PDB entry 4C39 | X-ray diffraction, 1.98 A resolution | chains A and B

# Chain A (and B)
Molecule: Nitric oxide synthase, brain
Organism: Rattus norvegicus
Notes: EC 1.14.13.39; fragment: heme domain, residues 297-718; chain B of this document is another copy of the same molecule, construct and numbering; everything in this record applies to it too
UniProt: P29476 (NOS1_RAT); numbering as in UniProt (aligned over 297-718)
Sequence (422 residues; numbered 297 to 718; the number before each row is that of its first residue):
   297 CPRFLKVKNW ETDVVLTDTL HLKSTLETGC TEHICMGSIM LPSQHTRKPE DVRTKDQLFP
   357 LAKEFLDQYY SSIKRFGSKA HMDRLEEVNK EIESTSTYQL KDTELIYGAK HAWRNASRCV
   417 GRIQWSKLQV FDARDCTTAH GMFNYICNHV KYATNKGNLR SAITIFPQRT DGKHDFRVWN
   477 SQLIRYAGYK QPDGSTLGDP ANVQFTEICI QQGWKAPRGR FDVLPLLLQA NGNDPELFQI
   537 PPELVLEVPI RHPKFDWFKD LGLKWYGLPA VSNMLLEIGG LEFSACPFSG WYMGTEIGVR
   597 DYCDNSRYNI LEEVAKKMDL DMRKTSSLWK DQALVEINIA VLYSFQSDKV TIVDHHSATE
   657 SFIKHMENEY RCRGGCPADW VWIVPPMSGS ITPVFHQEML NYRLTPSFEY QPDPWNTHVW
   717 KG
Unresolved in the structure: 297-298, 339-349, 718 (chain B: 297-298, 339-347)
Ion coordination: Zn2+: Cys-326, Cys-331 (shared with Cys-326(B), Cys-331(B) of chain B); heme Fe near Cys-415 (its only coordinating residue here)
Residues lining bound ligands:
  - tetrahydrobiopterin (H4B), molecule 1: Trp-306, Trp-676, Phe-691, His-692, Gln-693, Glu-694
  - tetrahydrobiopterin (H4B), molecule 2: Ser-334, Met-336, Arg-596, Val-677, Trp-678
  - heme (HEM): Trp-409, Ala-412, Arg-414, Cys-415, Val-416, Gly-417, Gln-420, Leu-424, Ser-457, Met-570, Phe-584, Ser-585, Gly-586, Trp-587, Tyr-588, Met-589, Glu-592, Val-649, Trp-678, Phe-704
  - Q16 (6-((((3S, 5R)-5-(((6-amino-4-methylpyridin-2-yl)methoxy)methyl)pyrrolidin-3-yl)oxy)methyl)-4-methylpyridin-2-amine): Met-336, Leu-337, Arg-414, Gln-478, Pro-565, Val-567, Phe-584, Ser-585, Gly-586, Trp-587, Tyr-588, Met-589, Glu-592, Trp-678, Tyr-706
Curated features (UniProtKB/Swiss-Prot):
  - binding site ((6R)-L-erythro-5,6,7,8-tetrahydrobiopterin): Ser-334, Val-677, Trp-678, Phe-691
  - binding site (heme b): Cys-415, Tyr-706
  - binding site (L-arginine): Gln-478, Trp-587, Tyr-588, Glu-592
  - mutagenesis: Tyr-588 (Y588F: No decrease in nitric-oxide synthase activity; Y588H: 50% decrease of nitric-oxide synthase activity; Y588S: 30% decrease of nitric-oxide synthase activity)
Reported in the primary citation:
  - binding site for Q16: Glu-592
  - conformationally variable residues (side-chain flip): Tyr-706

# How chain A and chain B interact
Contacting residue pairs (125; chain A residue first):
  Leu-301(A) with Ile-330(B), hydrophobic
  Trp-306(A) with Met-336(B)
  Glu-307(A) with Asn-601(B); Ser-602(B), hydrogen bond (backbone-side chain)
  His-317(A) with Ile-330(B)
  Ser-320(A) with His-329(B), hydrogen bond (side chain-backbone)
  Thr-321(A) with His-329(B)
  Leu-322(A) with His-329(B)
  Glu-323(A) with Glu-328(B)
  Thr-324(A) with Thr-327(B), hydrogen bond (side chain-backbone); Glu-328(B), hydrogen bond (backbone-backbone); His-329(B); Ile-330(B); Cys-331(B)
  Cys-326(A) with Cys-326(B), hydrophobic; Thr-327(B); Glu-328(B), hydrogen bond (backbone-backbone); Cys-331(B), hydrophobic
  Thr-327(A) with Thr-324(B), hydrogen bond (backbone-side chain); Cys-326(B)
  Glu-328(A) with Glu-323(B); Thr-324(B), hydrogen bond (backbone-backbone); Cys-326(B), hydrogen bond (backbone-backbone); Glu-328(B)
  His-329(A) with Ser-320(B), hydrogen bond (backbone-side chain); Thr-321(B); Thr-324(B); Tyr-698(B)
  Ile-330(A) with Leu-301(B), hydrophobic; His-317(B); Thr-324(B); Leu-696(B), hydrophobic; Asn-697(B); Tyr-698(B), hydrophobic
  Cys-331(A) with Thr-324(B); Cys-326(B), hydrophobic; Cys-331(B), hydrophobic; Asn-697(B), hydrogen bond (backbone-backbone)
  Met-332(A) with Leu-301(B), hydrophobic; Leu-696(B), hydrophobic
  Ser-334(A) with Trp-676(B); Glu-694(B); Met-695(B), hydrogen bond (side chain-backbone)
  Ile-335(A) with Glu-694(B); Met-695(B)
  Met-336(A) with Trp-306(B), hydrophobic; Glu-694(B), hydrogen bond (backbone-side chain)
  Val-595(A) with Ser-686(B)
  Arg-596(A) with Ser-686(B); Phe-691(B); His-692(B)
  Asp-600(A) with His-692(B), salt bridge
  Asn-601(A) with Glu-307(B)
  Leu-607(A) with Ile-687(B), hydrophobic
  Thr-621(A) with Asp-650(B), hydrogen bond; His-652(B)
  Ser-622(A) with Leu-638(B); Gln-642(B), hydrogen bond; Asp-650(B), hydrogen bond (backbone-side chain)
  Ser-623(A) with Ile-635(B)
  Leu-624(A) with Asn-634(B); Ile-635(B); Leu-638(B), hydrophobic; His-651(B)
  Lys-626(A) with Ile-687(B)
  Asp-627(A) with Val-631(B); His-651(B), salt bridge; His-652(B), salt bridge; Met-683(B); Ser-684(B), hydrogen bond
  Gln-628(A) with Val-631(B); Glu-632(B), hydrogen bond; Ile-635(B)
  Leu-630(A) with Ile-687(B), hydrophobic
  Val-631(A) with Asp-627(B); Gln-628(B); Val-631(B), hydrophobic
  Glu-632(A) with Gln-628(B), hydrogen bond
  Asn-634(A) with Leu-624(B)
  Ile-635(A) with Ser-623(B); Leu-624(B), hydrophobic; Gln-628(B)
  Leu-638(A) with Ser-622(B); Leu-624(B), hydrophobic
  Gln-642(A) with Ser-622(B), hydrogen bond
  Asp-650(A) with Thr-621(B), hydrogen bond; Ser-622(B)
  His-651(A) with Leu-624(B); Asp-627(B), salt bridge
  His-652(A) with Thr-621(B); Asp-627(B), salt bridge
  Trp-676(A) with Ser-334(B); Val-677(B), hydrophobic
  Val-677(A) with Trp-676(B), hydrophobic
  Pro-682(A) with Ser-684(B); Gly-685(B), hydrogen bond (backbone-backbone); Ser-686(B), hydrogen bond (backbone-backbone)
  Met-683(A) with Asp-627(B); Ser-684(B)
  Ser-684(A) with Asp-627(B), hydrogen bond; Pro-682(B); Met-683(B); Ser-684(B)
  Gly-685(A) with Pro-682(B), hydrogen bond (backbone-backbone)
  Ser-686(A) with Val-595(B); Arg-596(B); Pro-682(B), hydrogen bond (backbone-backbone)
  Ile-687(A) with Leu-607(B), hydrophobic; Lys-626(B)
  Phe-691(A) with Arg-596(B)
  His-692(A) with Arg-596(B); Asp-600(B), salt bridge
  Glu-694(A) with Ser-334(B); Ile-335(B); Met-336(B), hydrogen bond (side chain-backbone)
  Met-695(A) with Ser-334(B), hydrogen bond (backbone-side chain); Ile-335(B)
  Leu-696(A) with Ile-330(B), hydrophobic; Cys-331(B); Met-332(B), hydrophobic; Ile-335(B), hydrophobic
  Asn-697(A) with Ile-330(B); Cys-331(B), hydrogen bond (backbone-backbone)
  Tyr-698(A) with His-329(B); Ile-330(B), hydrophobic
Interface residues without a listed pair, chain A (63 interface residues in all): Val-303, Gly-333, Leu-337, Cys-599, Ser-602, Lys-620, Ser-653
Interface residues without a listed pair, chain B (62 interface residues in all): Val-303, Leu-322, Gly-333, Leu-337, Cys-599, Leu-630, Ser-653

# Overview
The interface between chain A and chain B involves 63 residues on one side and 62 on the other; the contacts
include 28 hydrogen bonds and 6 salt bridges. Polar contacts include Asp-600(A)/His-692(B),
Asp-627(A)/His-651(B) and Asp-627(A)/His-652(B). The paper reports a binding site for Q16 at Glu-592(A);
conformational variability at Tyr-706(A).
Both chains are Nitric oxide synthase, brain (Rattus norvegicus). Entry 4C39 (Structure of rat neuronal nitric
oxide synthase heme domain in complex with 6-((((3S, 5R)-5-(((6-amino-4-methylpyridin-2-yl)methoxy)
methyl)pyrrolidin-3-yl)oxy)methyl)-4-methylpyridin-2-amine) was determined by X-ray diffraction, deposited
together with 4C3A.
